PDB entry 6BVB | X-ray diffraction, 2.00 A resolution | chains V and H of the 4 polymer chains in the assembly

== Chain V ==
Name: von Hippel-Lindau disease tumor suppressor
From: Homo sapiens
Reference sequence: P40337 (VHL_HUMAN), isoform P40337-3; residues 54-213 here correspond to UniProt positions 1-160 (UniProt number = residue number - 53)
Amino-acid sequence (162 residues; each row starts with the number of its first residue):
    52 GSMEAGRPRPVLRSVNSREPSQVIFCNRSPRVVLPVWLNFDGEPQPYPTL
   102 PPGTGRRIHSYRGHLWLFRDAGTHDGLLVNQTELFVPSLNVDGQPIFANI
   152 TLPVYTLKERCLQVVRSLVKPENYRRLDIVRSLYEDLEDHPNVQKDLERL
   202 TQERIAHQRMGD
Unresolved in the structure: 52-58, 210-213
Sequence notes: expression tag (52-53)

== Chain H ==
Name: Hypoxia-Inducible Factor 2 alpha
Amino-acid sequence (19 residues; numbered 523 to 541; the number before each row is that of its first residue):
   523 ELDLETLAPYIPMDGEDFL
Unresolved in the structure: 523-526, 541
Modified positions: Pro-531 (4-hydroxyproline; HYP)
What the authors report for this chain:
  - post-translational modification sites: Pro-531 (citing earlier work)
  - mutagenesis - A530V, G537R (Kd 348 nM): decreased binding to von Hippel-Lindau disease tumor suppressor (chain V)
  - mutagenesis - M535I, D539E: unchanged binding to von Hippel-Lindau disease tumor suppressor (chain V)
  - disease-associated variants - A530V, I533V, P534L, D539E, D539N, D539Y (citing earlier work)

== Interface between chain V and chain H ==
Contacting residue pairs (30):
  Asn-67(V) with Glu-527(H), hydrogen bond (side chain-backbone); Thr-528(H); Leu-529(H), hydrogen bond (side chain-backbone)
  Arg-69(V) with Glu-527(H), hydrogen bond (side chain-backbone); Leu-529(H)
  Ile-75(V) with Phe-540(H), hydrophobic
  Trp-88(V) with Ala-530(H), hydrophobic; Pro-531(H)
  Phe-91(V) with Thr-528(H); Leu-529(H)
  Tyr-98(V) with Ala-530(H); Pro-531(H), hydrogen bond (side chain-backbone)
  Pro-99(V) with Ile-533(H)
  Gly-106(V) with Asp-539(H); Phe-540(H), hydrogen bond (backbone-backbone)
  Arg-108(V) with Ile-533(H); Pro-534(H)
  Ile-109(V) with Tyr-532(H); Ile-533(H), hydrophobic
  His-110(V) with Pro-531(H); Tyr-532(H), hydrogen bond (backbone-backbone); Pro-534(H)
  Ser-111(V) with Pro-531(H)
  Tyr-112(V) with Leu-529(H); Ala-530(H); Pro-531(H); Tyr-532(H)
  His-115(V) with Leu-529(H); Pro-531(H)
  Trp-117(V) with Pro-531(H)
Other interface residues (no listed pair), chain V (18 interface residues in all): Gly-104, Thr-105, Arg-107
The authors on this interface:
  - pairs named by the authors: Asn-67(V)/Glu-527(H) (hydrogen bond), Arg-69(V)/Glu-527(H) (hydrogen bond), Trp-88(V)/Pro-531(H), Phe-91(V)/Thr-528(H), Tyr-98(V)/Pro-531(H) (hydrogen bond), Gly-106(V)/Phe-540(H), His-110(V)/Tyr-532(H) (backbone contact), Ser-111(V)/Pro-531(H) (hydrogen bond), Tyr-112(V)/Pro-531(H), His-115(V)/Pro-531(H) (hydrogen bond), Trp-117(V)/Pro-531(H), Leu-529(H)/Asn-67(V), Ala-530(H)/Tyr-98(V)
  - interface residues, chain H: Pro-531(H), Ile-533(H)
  - hot spots on chain H (mutagenesis) - P531A: abolished binding to von Hippel-Lindau disease tumor suppressor (chain V)

== Summary ==
18 residues of chain V and 10 residues of chain H are in contact; the contacts include 6 hydrogen bonds. Polar
pairs include Asn-67(V)/Glu-527(H), Asn-67(V)/Leu-529(H) and Arg-69(V)/Glu-527(H). The authors report hydrogen
bonds between Asn-67(V) and Glu-527(H), Arg-69(V) and Glu-527(H) and Tyr-98(V) and Pro-531(H) among others;
contacts between Trp-88(V) and Pro-531(H), Phe-91(V) and Thr-528(H) and Gly-106(V) and Phe-540(H) among
others; a backbone contact between His-110(V) and Tyr-532(H). From the paper: A530V and G537R of chain H
reduce binding to von Hippel-Lindau disease tumor suppressor (chain V); interface residues Pro-531(H) and
Ile-533(H); 5 substitutions were tested in all.
Here chain V is von Hippel-Lindau disease tumor suppressor (Homo sapiens) and chain H is Hypoxia-Inducible
Factor 2 alpha. Entry 6BVB (Crystal structure of HIF-2alpha-pVHL-elongin B-elongin C) was determined by X-ray
diffraction.
